1HJX - chains B and D of the 4 polymer chains in the assembly; structure by X-ray diffraction, 1.85 A resolution.

Chain B (and D):
Name: Chitinase-3 like protein 1
From: Homo sapiens
Notes: chain D of this document is another copy of the same molecule, construct and numbering; everything in this record applies to it too
Reference sequence: P36222 (C3L1_HUMAN); residues 22-383 here = UniProt positions 22-383
Sequence (362 residues; numbered 22 to 383; the number before each row is that of its first residue):
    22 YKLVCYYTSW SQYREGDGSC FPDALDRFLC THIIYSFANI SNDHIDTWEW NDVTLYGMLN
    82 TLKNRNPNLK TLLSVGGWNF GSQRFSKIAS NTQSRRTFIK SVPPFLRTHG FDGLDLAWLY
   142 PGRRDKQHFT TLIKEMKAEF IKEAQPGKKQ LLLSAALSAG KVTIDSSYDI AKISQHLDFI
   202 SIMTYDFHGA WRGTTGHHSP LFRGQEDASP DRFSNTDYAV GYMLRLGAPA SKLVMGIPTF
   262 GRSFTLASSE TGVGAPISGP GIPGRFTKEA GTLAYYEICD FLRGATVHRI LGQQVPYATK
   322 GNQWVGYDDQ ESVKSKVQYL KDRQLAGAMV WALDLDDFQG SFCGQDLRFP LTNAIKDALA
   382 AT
Differences from the reference sequence: variant I311 (Thr in P36222)
Disulfide bonds: C26-C51, C300-C364
Covalently attached groups: N-acetylglucosamine (NAG) linked to N60
Curated features (UniProtKB/Swiss-Prot):
  - region: Q324 to V338 (Important for AKT1 activation and IL8 production)
  - binding site (chitin): E70, W71, G97 to N100, Y141, M204 to D207, R263, W352
  - glycosylation: N60 (N-linked (GlcNAc...) asparagine)
Reported in the primary citation:
  - post-translational modification sites: N60

Chain B / chain D interface:
Contacting residue pairs (5):
  R144(B) - W212(D)
  W212(B) - R144(D)
  W212(B) - V183(D)  hydrophobic
  R213(B) - R144(D)  hydrogen bond (backbone-side chain)
  G214(B) - R144(D)
Interface residues without a listed pair, chain B (6 interface residues in all): V183, R233
Interface residues without a listed pair, chain D (7 interface residues in all): T215, P231, R233, G275

In short:
6 residues of chain B and 7 residues of chain D are in contact; the contacts include 1 hydrogen bond. Its one
hydrogen-bonded contact is R213(B)-R144(D). N-acetylglucosamine is covalently linked to N60(B). Curated
annotation (UniProt) lists 13 chitin-binding residues on chain B. The paper reports a modification site at
N60(B).
Chain B and chain D are both Chitinase-3 like protein 1 (Homo sapiens); the structure, Ligand-induced
signalling and conformational change of the 39 kD glycoprotein from human articular chondrocytes, was
determined by X-ray diffraction together with 1HJV and 1HJW from the same study.
